PDB entry 3J45 | electron microscopy, 9.50 A resolution (very low resolution: no residue pairs are listed; an interface is given only as per-side residue counts) | chains T and 2 of the 11 polymer chains in the assembly

Chain T:
Protein: 50S ribosomal protein L23
Source organism: Escherichia coli
UniProtKB: P0ADZ0 (RL23_ECOLI); numbering as in UniProt (aligned over 1-100)
Sequence (100 residues; each row starts with the number of its first residue):
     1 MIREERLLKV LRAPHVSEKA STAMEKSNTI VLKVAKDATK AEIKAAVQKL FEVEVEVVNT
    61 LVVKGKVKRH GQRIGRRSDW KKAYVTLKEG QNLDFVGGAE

Chain 2:
Molecule: 23S ribosomal RNA
Source organism: Escherichia coli
Notes: fragment: helix 50
Sequence (36 nucleotides; each row starts with the number of its first residue):
  1307 AAGGGUUCCU GUCCAACGUU AAUCGGGGCA GGGUGA

How chain T and chain 2 interact:
At this resolution (10 A) residue pairs are not listed: 23 residues of chain T and 14 of chain 2 lie at the interface.

Overview:
23 residues of chain T and 14 residues of chain 2 are in contact.
Chain T is 50S ribosomal protein L23 and chain 2 is 23S ribosomal RNA, both from Escherichia coli; the
structure, Structure of a non-translocating SecY protein channel with the 70S ribosome, was determined by
electron microscopy, deposited together with 3J46.
